6X3S - chains D and L of the 9 polymer chains in the assembly; structure by electron microscopy, 3.12 A resolution.

== Chain D ==
Name: Gamma-aminobutyric acid receptor subunit alpha-1
Source organism: Homo sapiens
UniProtKB: P14867 (GBRA1_HUMAN); the construct has insertions or renumbered stretches relative to UniProt, so the offset changes along the chain: 1-312 = UniProt 28-339; 320-358 = UniProt 418-456
Amino-acid sequence (358 residues; numbered 1 to 358; the number before each row is that of its first residue):
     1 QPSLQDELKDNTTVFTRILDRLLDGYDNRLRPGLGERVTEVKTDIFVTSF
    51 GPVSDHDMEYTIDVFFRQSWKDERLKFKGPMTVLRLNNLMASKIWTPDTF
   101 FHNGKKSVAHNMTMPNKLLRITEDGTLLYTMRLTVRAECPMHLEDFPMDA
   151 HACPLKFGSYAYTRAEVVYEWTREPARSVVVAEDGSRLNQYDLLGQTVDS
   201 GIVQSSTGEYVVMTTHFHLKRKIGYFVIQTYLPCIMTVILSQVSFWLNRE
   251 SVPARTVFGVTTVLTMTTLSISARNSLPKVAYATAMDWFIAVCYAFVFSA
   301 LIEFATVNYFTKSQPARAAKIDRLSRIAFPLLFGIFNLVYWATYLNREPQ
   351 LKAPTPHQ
Not modelled in the structure: 1-9, 348-358
Disulfide bonds: Cys139-Cys153
Glycans and other covalent adducts: N-acetylglucosamine (NAG) linked to Asn111
Differences from the reference sequence: linker (313-319)
Ligand contacts: J94 ((5S)-6,6-dimethyl-5-[(6R)-8-oxo-6,8-dihydrofuro[3,4-e][1,3]benzodioxol-6-yl]-5,6,7,8-tetrahydro[1,3]dioxolo[4,5-g]isoquinolin-6-ium): Phe46, Phe65, Arg67, Leu118, Thr130
Swiss-Prot annotation at these positions:
  - binding site (4-aminobutanoate): Arg67, Thr130
  - binding site (3alpha-hydroxy-5alpha-pregnan-11,20-dione): Trp246
  - glycosylation (N-linked (GlcNAc...) asparagine): Asn11, Asn111

== Chain L ==
Name: Kappa Fab Light Chain
Source organism: Mus musculus
Notes: antibody fragment or engineered binder
Amino-acid sequence (213 residues; each row starts with the number of its first residue):
     1 NIVMTQSPKSMSMSVGERVTLSCKASEYVGTYVSWYQQKPEQSPKLLIYG
    51 ASNRYTGVPDRFTGSGSATDFTLTIGSVQAEDLADYHCGQSYSYPTFGAG
   101 TKLELKRADAAPTVSIFPPSSEQLTSGGASVVCFLNNFYPKDINVKWKID
   151 GSERQNGVLNSWTDQDSKDSTYSMSSTLTLTKDEYERHNSYTCEATHKTS
   201 TSPIVKSFNRNEC
Not modelled in the structure: 107-213
Disulfide bonds: Cys23-Cys88

== How chain D and chain L interact ==
Pairs across the interface (17; chain D residue first):
  Arg164(D) - Tyr49(L)
  Glu170(D) - Tyr32(L)
  Trp171(D) - Tyr32(L)  hydrogen bond
  Pro175(D) - Tyr32(L)
  Pro175(D) - Ser91(L)
  Pro175(D) - Tyr92(L)
  Ala176(D) - Tyr92(L)  hydrogen bond (backbone-backbone)
  Arg177(D) - Tyr94(L)  hydrogen bond
  Gln196(D) - Tyr92(L)
  Thr197(D) - Tyr28(L)
  Thr197(D) - Tyr92(L)
  Val198(D) - Tyr28(L)
  Val198(D) - Tyr92(L)
  Asp199(D) - Tyr28(L)
  Asp199(D) - Thr31(L)  hydrogen bond
  Ser200(D) - Thr31(L)  hydrogen bond (backbone-side chain)
  Ser200(D) - Tyr32(L)
Also at the interface, not in a pair above, chain D (13 interface residues in all): Glu174, Ile202
Also at the interface, not in a pair above, chain L (10 interface residues in all): Gly30, Asn53, Ser93

== Summary ==
Chain D and chain L form an interface of 13 and 10 residues respectively, with 5 hydrogen bonds. Polar pairs
include Trp171(D)-Tyr32(L), Arg177(D)-Tyr94(L) and Asp199(D)-Thr31(L). Bound to chain D: compound J94.
Covalently linked N-acetylglucosamine: at Asn111(D).
Here chain D is Gamma-aminobutyric acid receptor subunit alpha-1 (Homo sapiens) and chain L is Kappa Fab Light
Chain (Mus musculus). Entry 6X3S (Human GABAA receptor alpha1-beta2-gamma2 subtype in complex with bicuculline
methbromide) was determined by electron microscopy together with 6X3T, 6X3U, 6X3V, 6X3W, 6X3X, 6X3Z and 6X40
from the same study.
